Entry 7ZKG (X-ray diffraction, 2.30 A resolution); this record covers chains A and B.

# Chain A (and B)
Protein: Methyltransferase
From: Streptomyces griseofuscus
Notes: chain B of this document is another copy of the same molecule, construct and numbering; everything in this record applies to it too
Reference sequence: W8R3D8 (W8R3D8_9ACTN); residues 1-267 here = UniProt positions 1-267
Amino-acid sequence (275 residues; numbered 1 to 275; the number before each row is that of its first residue):
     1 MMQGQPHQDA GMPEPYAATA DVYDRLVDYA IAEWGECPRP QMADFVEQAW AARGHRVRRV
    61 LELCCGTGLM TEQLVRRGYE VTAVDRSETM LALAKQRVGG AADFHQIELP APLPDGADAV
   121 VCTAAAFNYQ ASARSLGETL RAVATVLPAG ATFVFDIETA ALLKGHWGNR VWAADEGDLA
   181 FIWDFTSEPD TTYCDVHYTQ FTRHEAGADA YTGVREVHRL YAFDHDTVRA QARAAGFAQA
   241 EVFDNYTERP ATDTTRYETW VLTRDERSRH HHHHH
Unresolved in the structure: 1-13, 268-275 (chain B: 1-16, 267-275)
Sequence notes: expression tag (268-275)
Residues lining bound ligands: S-adenosylhomocysteine (SAH): R39, E62, C64, C65, G66, L69, M70, D85, R86, S87, M90, I107, E108, L109, T123, A124, A126, Y129, Q130

# How chain A and chain B interact
Residue-residue contacts (30; chain A residue first):
  V171(A) - A173(B)
  A173(A) - V171(B)
  A173(A) - A173(B)  hydrophobic
  A173(A) - I182(B)  hydrophobic
  A174(A) - I182(B)
  D175(A) - T199(B)  hydrogen bond
  D175(A) - R215(B)  salt bridge
  G177(A) - R215(B)  hydrogen bond (backbone-side chain)
  A180(A) - F201(B)  hydrophobic
  I182(A) - A174(B)
  T199(A) - D175(B)  hydrogen bond
  F201(A) - A180(B)  hydrophobic
  F201(A) - F201(B)  hydrophobic
  F201(A) - Y211(B)  hydrophobic
  D209(A) - Y211(B)
  D209(A) - T212(B)
  D209(A) - G213(B)  hydrogen bond (backbone-backbone)
  A210(A) - Y211(B)
  Y211(A) - F201(B)  hydrophobic
  Y211(A) - D209(B)
  Y211(A) - A210(B)
  Y211(A) - Y211(B)  hydrogen bond (backbone-backbone)
  Y211(A) - G213(B)
  Y211(A) - R215(B)  hydrogen bond
  T212(A) - D209(B)
  G213(A) - D209(B)  hydrogen bond (backbone-backbone)
  G213(A) - Y211(B)
  R215(A) - D175(B)  salt bridge
  R215(A) - G177(B)  hydrogen bond (side chain-backbone)
  R215(A) - Y211(B)  hydrogen bond
Also at the interface, not in a pair above, chain A (17 interface residues in all): F181, R203
Also at the interface, not in a pair above, chain B (17 interface residues in all): F181, R203

# In short
The chain A/chain B interface involves 17 residues from each chain; the contacts include 9 hydrogen bonds and
2 salt bridges. Polar pairs include D175(A)-R215(B), D175(A)-T199(B) and G177(A)-R215(B). Chain A binds
S-adenosylhomocysteine.
Both chains are Methyltransferase (Streptomyces griseofuscus). Entry 7ZKG (C-Methyltransferase PsmD from
Streptomyces griseofuscus with bound cofactor (crystal form 2)) was determined by X-ray diffraction, deposited
together with 7ZKH.
